PDB entry 2W6H | X-ray diffraction, 5.00 A resolution (low resolution: residue-level contacts below are approximate; hydrogen-bond / salt-bridge calls are withheld) | chains A and D of the 9 polymer chains in the assembly

Chain A:
Name: ATP synthase subunit alpha heart isoform, mitochondrial
Source organism: Bos taurus
Notes: EC 3.6.3.14
Reference sequence: P19483 (ATPA1_BOVIN); residues -42 to 510 here correspond to UniProt positions 1-553 (UniProt number = residue number + 43)
Amino-acid sequence (553 residues; each row starts with the number of its first residue; numbers below 1 keep their minus sign (Met-42 is residue -42)):
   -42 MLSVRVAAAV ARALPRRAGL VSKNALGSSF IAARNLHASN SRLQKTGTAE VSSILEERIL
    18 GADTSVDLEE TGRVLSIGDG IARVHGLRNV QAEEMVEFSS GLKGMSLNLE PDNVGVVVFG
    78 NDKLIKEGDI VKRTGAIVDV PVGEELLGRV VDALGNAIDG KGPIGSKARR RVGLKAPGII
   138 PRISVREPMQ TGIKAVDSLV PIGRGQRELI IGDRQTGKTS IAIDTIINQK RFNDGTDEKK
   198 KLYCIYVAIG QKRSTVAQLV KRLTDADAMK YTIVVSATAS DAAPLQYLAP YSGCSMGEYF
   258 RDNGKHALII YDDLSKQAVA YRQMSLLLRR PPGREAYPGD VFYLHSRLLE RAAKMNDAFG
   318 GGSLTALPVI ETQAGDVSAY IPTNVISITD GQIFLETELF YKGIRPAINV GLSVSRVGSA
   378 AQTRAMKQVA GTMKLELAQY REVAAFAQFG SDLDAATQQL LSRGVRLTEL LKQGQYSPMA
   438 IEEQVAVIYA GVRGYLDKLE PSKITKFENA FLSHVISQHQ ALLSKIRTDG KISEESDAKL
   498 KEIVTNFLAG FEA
Not modelled in the structure: -42 to 23
Swiss-Prot annotation at these positions:
  - binding site (ATP): Gln172, Gly174, Lys175, Thr176, Ser177, Gln430, Gln432
  - binding site (Mg(2+)): Thr176, Asp269
  - site: Ser370 (Required for activity)
  - modified residue: Gln1 (Pyrrolidone carboxylic acid), Ser10 (Phosphoserine), Ser22 (Phosphoserine), Ser33 (Phosphoserine), Ser63 (Phosphoserine), Lys80 (N6-acetyllysine), Lys83 (N6-acetyllysine), Lys89 (N6-acetyllysine), Thr91 (Phosphothreonine), Lys118 (N6-acetyllysine), Ser123 (Phosphoserine), Lys124 (N6-acetyllysine), Ser141 (Phosphoserine), Arg161 (Omega-N-methylarginine), Lys187 (N6-acetyllysine), Lys196 (N6-acetyllysine), Lys197 (N6-acetyllysine), Lys218 (N6-acetyllysine), Lys262 (N6-acetyllysine), Lys384 (N6-acetyllysine) and 6 more in UniProt
  - glycosylation: Ser33 (O-linked (GlcNAc) serine)

Chain D:
Name: ATP synthase subunit beta, mitochondrial
Source organism: Bos taurus
Notes: EC 3.6.3.14
Reference sequence: P00829 (ATPB_BOVIN); residues -49 to 478 here correspond to UniProt positions 1-528 (UniProt number = residue number + 50)
Amino-acid sequence (528 residues; row label = number of the first residue in the row; numbers below 1 keep their minus sign (Met-49 is residue -49)):
   -49 MLGLVGRVVA ASASGALRGL SPSAPLPQAQ LLLRAAPAAL QPARDYAAQA SPSPKAGATT
    11 GRIVAVIGAV VDVQFDEGLP PILNALEVQG RETRLVLEVA QHLGESTVRT IAMDGTEGLV
    71 RGQKVLDSGA PIRIPVGPET LGRIMNVIGE PIDERGPIKT KQFAAIHAEA PEFVEMSVEQ
   131 EILVTGIKVV DLLAPYAKGG KIGLFGGAGV GKTVLIMELI NNVAKAHGGY SVFAGVGERT
   191 REGNDLYHEM IESGVINLKD ATSKVALVYG QMNEPPGARA RVALTGLTVA EYFRDQEGQD
   251 VLLFIDNIFR FTQAGSEVSA LLGRIPSAVG YQPTLATDMG TMQERITTTK KGSITSVQAI
   311 YVPADDLTDP APATTFAHLD ATTVLSRAIA ELGIYPAVDP LDSTSRIMDP NIVGSEHYDV
   371 ARGVQKILQD YKSLQDIIAI LGMDELSEED KLTVSRARKI QRFLSQPFQV AEVFTGHLGK
   431 LVPLKETIKG FQQILAGEYD HLPEQAFYMV GPIEEAVAKA DKLAEEHS
Not modelled in the structure: -49 to 8, 476-478
Swiss-Prot annotation at these positions:
  - binding site (ADP): Gly159, Val160, Gly161, Lys162, Thr163, Val164
  - binding site (ATP): Gly159, Gly161, Lys162, Thr163, Val164, Arg189
  - binding site (phosphate): Gly159, Val160, Gly161, Lys162, Thr163
  - binding site (Mg(2+)): Thr163, Glu188
  - modified residue: Lys74 (N6-acetyllysine), Lys111 (N6-acetyllysine), Lys148 (N6-acetyllysine), Lys209 (N6-acetyllysine), Lys214 (N6-acetyllysine), Thr262 (Phosphothreonine), Ser365 (Phosphoserine), Lys376 (N6-acetyllysine), Ser383 (Phosphoserine), Lys430 (N6-acetyllysine), Lys435 (N6-acetyllysine), Lys472 (N6-acetyllysine)
  - glycosylation: Ser56 (O-linked (GlcNAc) serine)

How chain A and chain D interact:
Residue-residue contacts (82; chain A residue first):
  Leu32(A) with Gly54(D)
  Ser33(A) with His52(D); Leu53(D)
  Ile34(A) with Ile32(D); Gln51(D); His52(D)
  Asp36(A) with Gln51(D); Arg274(D)
  Asn78(A) with Glu119(D)
  Asp79(A) with Ile32(D)
  Lys83(A) with Leu29(D); His52(D)
  Glu84(A) with Leu29(D); His52(D); Gly54(D); Glu55(D); Ser56(D)
  Val107(A) with Phe123(D)
  Ile115(A) with Phe123(D); Val124(D)
  Asp116(A) with Val124(D)
  Gly117(A) with Val124(D)
  Arg171(A) with Leu317(D); Phe326(D); Asp352(D)
  Lys209(A) with Lys151(D); Glu294(D); Ala327(D); His328(D); Leu329(D); Asp330(D); Arg356(D)
  Arg210(A) with Ala120(D); Pro121(D); Glu122(D); Phe123(D); Met126(D); Glu294(D)
  Ser211(A) with Met126(D); Arg356(D)
  Thr212(A) with Arg356(D)
  Val213(A) with Phe123(D)
  Ala214(A) with Phe123(D); Met126(D); Val128(D)
  Gln215(A) with Ser127(D); Val128(D); Gln130(D); Arg356(D)
  Arg219(A) with Asp359(D)
  Ala236(A) with Gly290(D); Glu294(D); His328(D)
  Ser237(A) with Gly290(D); Thr291(D); Glu294(D)
  Arg279(A) with Ser277(D)
  Gln280(A) with Pro283(D); Thr284(D); Thr287(D)
  Leu283(A) with Ile275(D)
  Leu284(A) with Thr284(D)
  Arg286(A) with Gly273(D); Ile275(D)
  Gln330(A) with Thr318(D)
  Glu355(A) with Gln379(D); Ser383(D)
  Tyr358(A) with Leu351(D); Ser353(D); Thr354(D); Arg372(D); Gln375(D); Lys376(D)
  Lys359(A) with Lys376(D); Gln379(D); Ser383(D)
  Gln405(A) with Leu384(D); Leu396(D); Ser397(D); Asp400(D)
  Phe406(A) with Glu395(D)
  Ser408(A) with Glu395(D)
Also at the interface, not in a pair above, chain A (53 interface residues in all): Gly35, Lys80, Ile82, Gln172, Gln208, Val217, Thr235, Ala240, Gln243, Lys273, Val276, Pro289, Glu292, Ala293, Ala331, Thr354, Phe357, Arg362
Also at the interface, not in a pair above, chain D (63 interface residues in all): Pro31, Leu33, Thr57, Pro276, Ala278, Ala286, Thr297, Ala323, Tyr368, Asp380, Ile387

In short:
53 residues of chain A face 63 of chain D across their interface. UniProt lists 7 ATP-binding residues and
Mg2+-binding residues Thr176(A) and Asp269(A) on chain A; 6 ADP-binding residues and 6 ATP-binding residues on
chain D.
Chain A is ATP synthase subunit alpha heart isoform, mitochondrial and chain D is ATP synthase subunit beta,
mitochondrial, both from Bos taurus; the structure, Low resolution structures of bovine mitochondrial
F1-ATPase during controlled dehydration: Hydration State 4A, was determined by X-ray diffraction together with
2W6E, 2W6F, 2W6G, 2W6I and 2W6J from the same study.
